8RO8 - chains A and B; structure by X-ray diffraction, 1.90 A resolution.

[Chain A]
Protein: Structural maintenance of chromosomes protein 1A
Source organism: Homo sapiens
Reference sequence: Q14683 (SMC1A_HUMAN); the construct has insertions or renumbered stretches relative to UniProt, so the offset changes along the chain: 1-177 = UniProt 1-177; 955-977 = UniProt 178-200; 992-1233 = UniProt 992-1233
Chain sequence (456 residues; row label = number of the first residue in the row; note: 777 numbers in that range are skipped by the numbering (no residue carries them; nothing is unmodelled there)):
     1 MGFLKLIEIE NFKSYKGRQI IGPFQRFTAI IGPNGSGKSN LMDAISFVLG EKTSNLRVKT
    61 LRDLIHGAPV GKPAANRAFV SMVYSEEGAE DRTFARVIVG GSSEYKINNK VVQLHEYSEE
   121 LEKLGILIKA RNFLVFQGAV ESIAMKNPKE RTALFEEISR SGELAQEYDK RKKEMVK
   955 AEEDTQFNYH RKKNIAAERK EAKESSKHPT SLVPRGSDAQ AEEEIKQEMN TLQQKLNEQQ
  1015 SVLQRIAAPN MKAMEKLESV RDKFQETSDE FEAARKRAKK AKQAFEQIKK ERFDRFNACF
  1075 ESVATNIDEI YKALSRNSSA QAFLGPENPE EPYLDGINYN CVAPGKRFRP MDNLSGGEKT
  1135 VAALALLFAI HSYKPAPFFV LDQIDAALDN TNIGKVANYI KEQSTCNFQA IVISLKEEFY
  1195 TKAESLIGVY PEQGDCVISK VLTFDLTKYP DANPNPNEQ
Not modelled in the structure: 1, 955-1051, 1226-1233
Sequence notes: linker (978-991); engineered mutation Gln-1157 (Glu in Q14683)
Swiss-Prot annotation at these positions:
  - binding site (ATP): Gly-32 to Ser-39
  - modified residue: Lys-1037 (N6-acetyllysine)
Reported in the primary citation:
  - contacts within the chain: Asp-43/Arg-57
  - mutagenesis - R57A: abolished catalytic activity on isolated SMC1A-HD
  - mutagenesis - R57A: decreased catalytic activity on SMC3CC/RAD21N

[Chain B]
Protein: 64-kDa C-terminal product
Source organism: Homo sapiens
Reference sequence: O60216 (RAD21_HUMAN); residues 558-629 here = UniProt positions 558-629
Chain sequence (81 residues; numbered 557 to 637; the number before each row is that of its first residue):
   557 MKRTQQMLHG LQRALAKTGA ESISLLELCR NTNRKQAAAK FYSFLVLKKQ QAIELTQEEP
   617 YSDIIATPGP RFHGSLEVLF Q
Not modelled in the structure: 557-574
Sequence notes: initiating methionine (557); expression tag (630-637)
Swiss-Prot annotation at these positions:
  - modified residue: Thr-623 (Phosphothreonine)
  - natural variant: Cys-585 (C585R: In CDLS4), Ala-622 (A622T: In MGS)

[Interface between chain A and chain B]
Residue-residue contacts (59):
  Gly-22(A) with Pro-616(B)
  Pro-23(A) with Pro-616(B); Tyr-617(B), hydrogen bond (backbone-side chain)
  Ile-31(A) with Tyr-598(B), hydrophobic
  Gly-32(A) with Tyr-598(B); Leu-601(B)
  Pro-33(A) with Tyr-598(B); Leu-601(B); Lys-605(B)
  Asn-34(A) with Lys-605(B), hydrogen bond (backbone-side chain)
  Glu-1191(A) with Lys-591(B), salt bridge
  Glu-1192(A) with Lys-591(B), salt bridge
  Thr-1195(A) with Arg-590(B), hydrogen bond (backbone-side chain); Ala-594(B)
  Lys-1196(A) with Arg-590(B)
  Ala-1197(A) with Arg-590(B), hydrogen bond (backbone-side chain)
  Ser-1199(A) with Tyr-617(B), hydrogen bond
  Leu-1200(A) with Ala-594(B), hydrophobic; Phe-597(B), hydrophobic
  Gly-1202(A) with Phe-597(B); Leu-601(B)
  Tyr-1204(A) with Lys-604(B); Leu-611(B), hydrophobic
  Pro-1205(A) with Lys-604(B); Lys-605(B)
  Glu-1206(A) with Lys-604(B), salt bridge
  Gln-1207(A) with Lys-605(B); Gln-607(B)
  Leu-1216(A) with Phe-597(B), hydrophobic; Leu-601(B), hydrophobic; Leu-611(B), hydrophobic; Gln-613(B); Ile-620(B), hydrophobic
  Thr-1217(A) with Gln-613(B), hydrogen bond (backbone-side chain); Pro-616(B); Tyr-617(B), hydrogen bond (side chain-backbone); Ile-620(B)
  Phe-1218(A) with Leu-581(B), hydrophobic; Leu-582(B), hydrophobic; Cys-585(B), hydrophobic; Ala-593(B); Phe-597(B), hydrophobic; Tyr-617(B)
  Asp-1219(A) with Tyr-617(B)
  Leu-1220(A) with Arg-590(B); Ala-594(B), hydrophobic
  Thr-1221(A) with Arg-590(B)
  Lys-1222(A) with Leu-582(B)
  Tyr-1223(A) with Leu-582(B); Cys-585(B); Thr-588(B); Asn-589(B); Arg-590(B); Ala-593(B), hydrophobic
  Pro-1224(A) with Thr-588(B); Asn-589(B); Arg-590(B), hydrogen bond (backbone-backbone)
  Asp-1225(A) with Asn-589(B); Arg-590(B)
Other interface residues (no listed pair), chain A (32 interface residues in all): Ile-20, Gln-25, Tyr-1194, Val-1203
Other interface residues (no listed pair), chain B (21 interface residues in all): Val-602

[In short]
32 residues of chain A face 21 of chain B across their interface; the contacts include 8 hydrogen bonds and 3
salt bridges. Polar contacts include Glu-1191(A)/Lys-591(B), Glu-1192(A)/Lys-591(B) and
Glu-1206(A)/Lys-604(B). From the paper: R57A of chain A abolishes catalytic activity on isolated SMC1A-HD;
contacts within the chain involving Arg-57(A) and Asp-43(A).
Chain A is Structural maintenance of chromosomes protein 1A and chain B is 64-kDa C-terminal product, both
from Homo sapiens; the structure, Human cohesin SMC1A-HD(longCC-EQ)/RAD21-C complex - Apo closed P-loop
conformation, was determined by X-ray diffraction, deposited together with 8P0A, 8PQ5, 8RO6, 8RO7, 8RO9, 8ROA
and 11 further entries.
